8DG9 - chains A and L of the 9 polymer chains in the assembly; structure by electron microscopy, 2.24 A resolution.

== Chain A ==
Protein: Fusion glycoprotein F0
From: Respiratory syncytial virus A2
Sequence (569 residues; numbered 1 to 569; the number before each row is that of its first residue):
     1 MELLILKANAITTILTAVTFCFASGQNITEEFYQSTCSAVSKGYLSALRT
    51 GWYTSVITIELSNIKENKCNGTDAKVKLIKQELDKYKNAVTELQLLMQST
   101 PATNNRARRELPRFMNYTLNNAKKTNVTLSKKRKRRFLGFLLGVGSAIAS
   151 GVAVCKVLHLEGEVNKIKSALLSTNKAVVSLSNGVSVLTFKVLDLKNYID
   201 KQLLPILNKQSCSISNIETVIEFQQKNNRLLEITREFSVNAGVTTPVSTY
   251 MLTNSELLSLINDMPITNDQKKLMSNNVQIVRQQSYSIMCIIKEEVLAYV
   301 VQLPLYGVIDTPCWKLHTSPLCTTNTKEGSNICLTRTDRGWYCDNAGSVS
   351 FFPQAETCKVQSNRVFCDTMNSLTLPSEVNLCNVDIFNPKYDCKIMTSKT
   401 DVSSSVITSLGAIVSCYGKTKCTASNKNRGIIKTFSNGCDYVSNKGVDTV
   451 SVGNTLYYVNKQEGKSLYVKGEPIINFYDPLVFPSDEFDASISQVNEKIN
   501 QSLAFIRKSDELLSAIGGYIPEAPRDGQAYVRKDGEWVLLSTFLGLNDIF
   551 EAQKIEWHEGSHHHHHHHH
Unresolved in the structure: 1-25, 66-72, 98-136, 208-211, 514-569
Cystine bridges: Cys37-Cys439, Cys313-Cys343, Cys322-Cys333, Cys358-Cys367, Cys382-Cys393, Cys416-Cys422
Glycans and other covalent adducts: N-acetylglucosamine (NAG) linked to Asn27, Asn500

== Chain L ==
Protein: mAb MxR Light Chain, VL region
From: Homo sapiens
Sequence (111 residues; numbered 1 to 106 plus 6 insertion-coded residues; 1 number in that range is skipped by the numbering (no residue carries it; nothing is unmodelled there); the number before each row is that of its first residue; a row labelled like 27A-27C holds insertion residues (27A, then the next letters in order)):
     1 QSVLTQPPS
    11 VSGAPGQRVTISCTGTN
27A-27C SNI
    28 GTGYDVHWYQQLPGTAPKVVLFDNNNRPSGVPDRFSGSKSGTSAALAITG
    78 LQAEDEAVYYCQSYDKSL
95A-95B GG
    96 WVFGGGTKLTV
  106A L
Cystine bridges: Cys23-Cys88

== How chain A and chain L interact ==
Pairs across the interface - 13 pairs, chain A then chain L:
  Val178(A) - Gly28(L)
  Asn262(A) - Lys93(L)  hydrogen bond (backbone-side chain)
  Asp263(A) - Lys93(L)  salt bridge
  Met264(A) - Tyr31(L)
  Pro265(A) - Thr29(L)
  Pro265(A) - Gly30(L)
  Pro265(A) - Tyr31(L)
  Ile266(A) - Tyr31(L)  hydrogen bond (backbone-side chain)
  Ile266(A) - Tyr91(L)
  Thr267(A) - Tyr91(L)
  Asn268(A) - Tyr91(L)  hydrogen bond (backbone-side chain)
  Asn268(A) - Gly95A(L)
  Lys271(A) - Lys93(L)
Also at the interface, not in a pair above, chain A (10 interface residues in all): Ser186

== Overview ==
10 residues of chain A and 7 residues of chain L are in contact; the contacts include 3 hydrogen bonds and 1
salt bridge. Polar pairs include Asp263(A)-Lys93(L), Asn262(A)-Lys93(L) and Ile266(A)-Tyr31(L).
N-acetylglucosamine is covalently linked to Asn27(A) and Asn500(A).
Chain A is Fusion glycoprotein F0 (Respiratory syncytial virus A2) and chain L is mAb MxR Light Chain, VL
region (Homo sapiens); the structure, Cryo-EM Structure of RSV prefusion F trimer in complex with three MxR
Fabs, was determined by electron microscopy.
